8Y63 - chains A and E of the 5 polymer chains in the assembly; structure by electron microscopy, 3.20 A resolution.

[Chain A]
Name: Guanine nucleotide-binding protein G(i) subunit alpha-1
From: Homo sapiens
UniProtKB: P63096 (GNAI1_HUMAN); numbering as in UniProt (aligned over 1-354)
Chain sequence (354 residues; each row starts with the number of its first residue):
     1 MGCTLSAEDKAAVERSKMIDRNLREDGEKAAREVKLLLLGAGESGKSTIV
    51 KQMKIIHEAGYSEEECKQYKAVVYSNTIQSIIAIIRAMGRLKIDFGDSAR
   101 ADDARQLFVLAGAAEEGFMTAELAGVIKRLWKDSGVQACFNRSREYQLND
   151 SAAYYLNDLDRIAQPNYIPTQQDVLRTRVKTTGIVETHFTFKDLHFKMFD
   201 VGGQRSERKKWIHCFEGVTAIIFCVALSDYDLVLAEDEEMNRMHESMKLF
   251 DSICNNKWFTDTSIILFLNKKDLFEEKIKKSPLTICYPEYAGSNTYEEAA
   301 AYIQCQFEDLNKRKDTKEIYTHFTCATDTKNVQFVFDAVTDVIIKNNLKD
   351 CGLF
Disordered / not traced: 1-4, 55-181, 229, 234-242, 325-326
UniProt features mapped onto this chain:
  - region: Lys35 to Thr48 (G1 motif), Asp173 to Thr181 (G2 motif), Phe196 to Arg205 (G3 motif), Ile265 to Asp272 (G4 motif), Thr324 to Thr329 (G5 motif)
  - binding site (GTP): Glu43 to Thr48, Ser151, Leu175 to Thr181, Asp200 to Gln204, Asn269 to Asp272, Ala326
  - binding site (Mg(2+)): Ser47, Thr181
  - modified residue: Arg178 (ADP-ribosylarginine), Gln204 (Deamidated glutamine), Cys351 (ADP-ribosylcysteine)
  - lipidation: Gly2 (N-myristoyl glycine), Cys3 (S-palmitoyl cysteine)
  - natural variant: Gly40 (G40C: In NEDHISB; G40R: In NEDHISB), Gly45 (G45D: In NEDHISB), Thr48 (T48I: In NEDHISB; T48K: In NEDHISB), Gln52 (Q52P: In NEDHISB), Ser75 (deletion: In NEDHISB; uncertain significance), Gln172 (deletion: In NEDHISB), Asp173 (D173V: In NEDHISB), Glu186 to Phe189 (deletion: In NEDHISB; uncertain significance), Cys224 (C224Y: In NEDHISB), Lys270 (K270N: In NEDHISB; K270R: In NEDHISB), Asp272 (D272G: In NEDHISB), Ala326 (A326P: In NEDHISB), 1 further natural variant entry in UniProt
  - mutagenesis: Gly42 (G42R: Abolishes switch to an activated conformation and dissociation from beta and gamma subunits upon GTP binding. Abolishes interaction with RGS family members), Glu116 (E116L: Enhances interaction (inactive GDP-bound) with RGS14), Gln147 (Q147L: Enhances interaction (inactive GDP-bound) with RGS14), Glu245 (E245L: Enhances interaction (inactive GDP-bound) with RGS14)

[Chain E]
Name: scFv16
From: synthetic construct
Notes: antibody fragment or engineered binder
Chain sequence (285 residues; row label = number of the first residue in the row; note: 18 numbers in that range are skipped by the numbering (no residue carries them; nothing is unmodelled there); a row labelled like 117A-117S holds insertion residues (117A, then the next letters in order); numbers below 1 keep their minus sign (Met-36 is residue -36)):
   -36 MLLVNQSHQGFNKEHTSKMVSAIVLYVLLAAAAHSAFAVQLVESGGGLVQ
    14 PGGSRKLSCSASGFAFSSFGMHWVRQAPEKGLEWVAYISSGSGTIYYADT
    64 VKGRFTISRDDPKNTLFLQMTSLRSEDTAMYYCVRSIYYYGSSPFDFWGQ
   114 GTTL
117A-117S TVSAGGGGSGGGGSGGGGS
   136 ADIVMTQATSSVPVTPGESVSISCRSSKSLLHSNGNTYLYWFLQRPGQSP
   186 QLLIYRMSNLASGVPDRFSGSGSGTAFTLTISRLEAEDVGVYYCMQHLEY
   236 PLTFGAGTKLEL
Disordered / not traced: -36 to 1, 10-13, 18-21, 39-40, 68, 79, 82, 117A-117S, 225
Disulfides: Cys22-Cys96, Cys159-Cys229

[How chain A and chain E interact]
Contacting residue pairs (20):
  Ala7(A) - Tyr173(E)
  Ala7(A) - Leu233(E)
  Glu8(A) - Tyr101(E)
  Glu8(A) - Pro107(E)
  Glu8(A) - Tyr173(E)
  Glu8(A) - Tyr175(E)  hydrogen bond
  Glu8(A) - Arg191(E)  salt bridge
  Asp9(A) - Asn169(E)  hydrogen bond
  Lys10(A) - Tyr59(E)  hydrogen bond
  Ala11(A) - Tyr50(E)
  Ala11(A) - Tyr101(E)
  Ala12(A) - Tyr101(E)
  Glu14(A) - Ser52(E)  hydrogen bond
  Glu14(A) - Ser53(E)
  Glu14(A) - Gly56(E)  hydrogen bond (side chain-backbone)
  Glu14(A) - Thr57(E)  hydrogen bond
  Arg15(A) - Ser31(E)
  Arg15(A) - Ile100(E)
  Arg15(A) - Tyr102(E)
  Met18(A) - Gly54(E)
Interface residues without a listed pair, chain E (18 interface residues in all): His232

[In short]
Chain A and chain E form an interface of 9 and 18 residues respectively; the contacts include 6 hydrogen bonds
and 1 salt bridge. Among the polar pairs are Glu8(A)-Arg191(E), Glu8(A)-Tyr175(E) and Asp9(A)-Asn169(E).
Chain A is Guanine nucleotide-binding protein G(i) subunit alpha-1 (Homo sapiens) and chain E is scFv16
(synthetic construct); the structure, Cryo-EM structure of the C20:0 ceramide-bound FPR2-Gi complex, was
determined by electron microscopy together with 9JHJ and 8Y62 from the same study.
